6IXH - chains J and S of the 25 polymer chains in the assembly; structure by electron microscopy, 4.00 A resolution.

== Chain J ==
Protein: Type VI Secretion System TssJ
From: Escherichia coli (strain 55989 / EAEC)
UniProtKB: B7LFS8 (B7LFS8_ECO55); residues -22 to 155 here correspond to UniProt positions 1-178 (UniProt number = residue number + 23)
Amino-acid sequence (178 residues; numbered -22 to 155; the number before each row is that of its first residue; numbers below 1 keep their minus sign (Met-22 is residue -22)):
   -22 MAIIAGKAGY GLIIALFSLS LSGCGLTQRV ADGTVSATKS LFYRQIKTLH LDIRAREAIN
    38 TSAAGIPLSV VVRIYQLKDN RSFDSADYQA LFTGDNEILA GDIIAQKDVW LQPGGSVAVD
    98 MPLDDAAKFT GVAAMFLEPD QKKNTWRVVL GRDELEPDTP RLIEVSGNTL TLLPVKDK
Unresolved in the structure: -22 to 19, 153-155

== Chain S ==
Protein: Type VI Secretion System TssM
From: Escherichia coli (strain 55989 / EAEC)
UniProtKB: B7LFU0 (B7LFU0_ECO55); residues 1-1129 here = UniProt positions 1-1129
Amino-acid sequence (1129 residues; each row starts with the number of its first residue):
     1 MNKLACLSGR FGRPGIVFIG VAALWWLITR YGAYLGAETR RDQILLLILL SLGVLFVCYL
    61 PVMKKYVQEL TYRRRARKEQ RLPDDEERLA QTPPRYVTVQ DIRHTLRRQY GRFWGRKIRI
   121 LLITGTASEV ELLTPGLTEQ FWQEEQGTLL LWGGDPSQPE NADWLAALRR LRYRPADGIV
   181 WVTSGLSETL SAPLTEDALD RVSRAVSSCC ERLGWRLPLY VWSLQESPDE RGRITQPVGC
   241 LLPAECSSDK LKAQLQAMLP GLVAQGIQQI CCAPRYYFLL SLAERFRRNI DAVVEPLSVL
   301 LRPYRQLLLA GIVFSPATVG GERSVRHRWR MDNRWEALPE TVQQLPVRLQ PSRTGHNWRR
   361 SLAVMAAILM MAQGTGMVVS FLANRSLVAE VQEQIRPAQN QQLSPAERLQ ALLNLQKSLA
   421 RLQYREEHGA PWYLRAGMNQ NADLLAVVMP LYAQNAHLLL RDAAAAHLEQ QLRTFIRLPP
   481 DSPQRGKMAK AAYDQLRLYL MLAQPQHMEP AWFSRTLMRE WPQRDGVSAV FWQANGPTLL
   541 AYYASGIITH PQWKLTADEE LVSQSRTLLL RHLGTQNSDA MLYQKMLARV AHQFADMRLT
   601 DMTGDTDVSR LFFTDEVVPG MFTRQAWEEA VLPSIDTVIN ERREEMDWVL TDGRQKAPSP
   661 VSPEALRQRL TTRYFADFGN AWLNFLNSLH LRKAQTLSDV TEQLTLMADV RQSPLVALMN
   721 TLAVQGCTGQ PREAVTDSLV KSARNLLSQE KQPVAVPESR LHGPLATTFG PVLALMDNQN
   781 NSADMLNLQT YLTRVTQVRL RLQQIAGSSD PQAMMQLLAQ TVLQGKSVDL TDTRDYGSLT
   841 AAGLGQEWYG FGQTVFVRPM EQAWQQVLTP AAESLNARWR TAVVDGWNNA FSGRYPFKNV
   901 SSDASLPLLA KYLNTDTGRI ARFLQNNLSG VLHREGSRWV PDTINTRGLT FNPAFLKAIN
   961 TLSEIADVAF TTGNAGLHFE LRPGTAAGVM QTTLITDNQK LIYVNQMPVW KRFTWPADTE
  1021 APGASLSWVS TQAGTRQYAD LPGSWGLIRL LEMARRKAAP GVASGWSLSW QAQDGRMLNY
  1081 TLRTEAGEGP LVLLKLRNFV LPETVFELSG TSAFTGNDED AGDTVEETD
Unresolved in the structure: 1-574, 642-660, 731-761, 1110-1129

== Chain J / chain S interface ==
Pairs across the interface - 5 pairs, chain J then chain S:
  Ser62(J) - Thr1035(S)
  Ala63(J) - Thr1035(S)
  Asp64(J) - Thr1035(S)  hydrogen bond
  Gln66(J) - Gln1037(S)
  Gln66(J) - Asp1040(S)
Also at the interface, not in a pair above, chain J (5 interface residues in all): Lys119
Also at the interface, not in a pair above, chain S (4 interface residues in all): Arg1036

== Summary ==
5 residues of chain J face 4 of chain S across their interface, with 1 hydrogen bond. Its one hydrogen-bonded
contact is Asp64(J)-Thr1035(S).
Here chain J is Type VI Secretion System TssJ and chain S is Type VI Secretion System TssM, both from
Escherichia coli (strain 55989 / EAEC). Entry 6IXH (Type VI secretion system membrane core complex) was
determined by electron microscopy.
